7T0W - chains A and E of the 9 polymer chains in the assembly; structure by electron microscopy, 3.00 A resolution.

Chain A:
Protein: Gamma-aminobutyric acid receptor subunit beta-2
From: Homo sapiens
UniProt: P47870 (GBRB2_HUMAN); the construct has insertions or renumbered stretches relative to UniProt, so the offset changes along the chain: 1-307 = UniProt 25-331; 317-340 = UniProt 488-511
Amino-acid sequence (340 residues; numbered 1 to 340; the number before each row is that of its first residue):
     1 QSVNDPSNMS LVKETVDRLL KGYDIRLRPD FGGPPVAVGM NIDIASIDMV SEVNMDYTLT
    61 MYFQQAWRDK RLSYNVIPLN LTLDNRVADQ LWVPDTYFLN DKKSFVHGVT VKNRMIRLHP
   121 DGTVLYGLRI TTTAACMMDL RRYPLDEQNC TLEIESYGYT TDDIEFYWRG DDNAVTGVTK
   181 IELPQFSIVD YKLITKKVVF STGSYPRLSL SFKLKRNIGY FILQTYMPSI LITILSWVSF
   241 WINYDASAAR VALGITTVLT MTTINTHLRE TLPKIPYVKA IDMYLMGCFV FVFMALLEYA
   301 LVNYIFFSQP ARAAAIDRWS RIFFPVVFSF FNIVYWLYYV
Not modelled in the structure: 1-6
Construct notes: linker (308-316)
UniProt features mapped onto this chain:
  - binding site (histamine): Tyr97, Ser156, Tyr157, Thr202
  - binding site (4-aminobutanoate): Tyr157, Thr202
  - glycosylation (N-linked (GlcNAc...) asparagine): Asn8, Asn80, Asn149
Cystine bridges: Cys136-Cys150
Covalently attached groups: N-acetylglucosamine (NAG) linked to Asn80, Asn149

Chain E:
Protein: Gamma-aminobutyric acid receptor subunit gamma-2
From: Homo sapiens
UniProt: P18507 (GBRG2_HUMAN); the construct has insertions or renumbered stretches relative to UniProt, so the offset changes along the chain: 1-322 = UniProt 40-361; 330-357 = UniProt 440-467
Amino-acid sequence (394 residues; numbered -36 to 357; the number before each row is that of its first residue; numbers below 1 keep their minus sign (Trp-36 is residue -36)):
   -36 WSHPQFEKGG GSGGGSGGSS AWSHPQFEKL EVLFQGPQKS DDDYEDYASN KTWVLTPKVP
    24 EGDVTVILNN LLEGYDNKLR PDIGVKPTLI HTDMYVNSIG PVNAINMEYT IDIFFAQTWY
    84 DRRLKFNSTI KVLRLNSNMV GKIWIPDTFF RNSKKADAHW ITTPNRMLRI WNDGRVLYTL
   144 RLTIDAECQL QLHNFPMDEH SCPLEFSSYG YPREEIVYQW KRSSVEVGDT RSWRLYQFSF
   204 VGLRNTTEVV KTTSGDYVVM SVYFDLSRRM GYFTIQTYIP CTLIVVLSWV SFWINKDAVP
   264 ARTSLGITTV LTMTTLSTIA RKSLPKVSYV TAMDLFVSVC FIFVFSALVE YGTLHYFVSS
   324 QPARAAKMDS YARIFFPTAF CLFNLVYWVS YLYL
Not modelled in the structure: -36 to 24
Construct notes: expression tag (-36 to 0); linker (323-329)
UniProt features mapped onto this chain:
  - glycosylation (N-linked (GlcNAc...) asparagine): Asn13, Asn90, Asn208
Cystine bridges: Cys151-Cys165
Covalently attached groups: N-acetylglucosamine (NAG) linked to Asn208

Chain A / chain E interface:
Residue-residue contacts (95):
  Asn8(A) with Gly47(E)
  Met9(A) with Leu42(E), hydrophobic; Arg43(E); Asp45(E); Ile46(E), hydrophobic
  Val12(A) with Leu42(E), hydrophobic; Ile46(E), hydrophobic
  Lys13(A) with Asp39(E); Leu42(E)
  Leu20(A) with Lys41(E)
  Asn41(A) with Thr216(E)
  Asp43(A) with Thr216(E), hydrogen bond
  Ser46(A) with Glu150(E)
  Asp48(A) with Lys117(E)
  Met49(A) with Asn69(E)
  Tyr62(A) with Phe112(E); Arg114(E); Tyr172(E), hydrophobic
  Gln64(A) with Ser217(E), hydrogen bond
  Leu79(A) with Gly47(E)
  Asn80(A) with Glu178(E)
  Thr82(A) with Gly173(E); Tyr174(E); Glu178(E), hydrogen bond
  Leu83(A) with Lys41(E); Leu42(E), hydrophobic
  Asp84(A) with Asn40(E); Lys41(E), hydrogen bond (backbone-backbone); Tyr174(E)
  Arg86(A) with Asn40(E); Gly104(E)
  Val87(A) with Lys41(E)
  Phe105(A) with Lys118(E)
  His107(A) with Lys117(E)
  Val109(A) with Thr111(E); Phe112(E); Ala119(E); Asp120(E); Leu145(E), hydrophobic
  Thr110(A) with Thr111(E), hydrogen bond (backbone-backbone)
  Val111(A) with Asp110(E)
  Asn113(A) with Phe112(E)
  Arg114(A) with Tyr172(E)
  Met115(A) with Tyr172(E); Gly173(E); Ser217(E)
  Arg117(A) with Gly173(E), hydrogen bond (side chain-backbone); Pro175(E); Ser217(E); Tyr220(E), hydrogen bond
  Gly127(A) with Tyr172(E)
  Leu128(A) with Tyr172(E), hydrogen bond (backbone-side chain)
  Arg129(A) with Phe112(E); Phe113(E); Arg114(E); Ser116(E), hydrogen bond (side chain-backbone); Tyr172(E), hydrogen bond (backbone-side chain)
  Glu182(A) with Gln152(E)
  Pro184(A) with Lys289(E); Val290(E); Ser291(E)
  Gln185(A) with Lys289(E)
  Asn217(A) with Ser291(E)
  Gly219(A) with Ser291(E), hydrogen bond (backbone-side chain)
  Tyr220(A) with Arg284(E); Lys289(E); Val290(E); Ser291(E)
  Leu223(A) with Asp297(E); Ser301(E)
  Gln224(A) with Arg284(E); Asp297(E)
  Leu231(A) with Phe304(E), hydrophobic; Phe308(E), hydrophobic
  Ile232(A) with Val273(E), hydrophobic
  Leu235(A) with Val273(E), hydrophobic; Phe308(E), hydrophobic
  Trp241(A) with Thr316(E); Tyr319(E), hydrophobic
  Ile242(A) with His318(E)
  Asn243(A) with His318(E), hydrogen bond
  Ala246(A) with Val262(E), hydrophobic
  Ala248(A) with Pro263(E), hydrophobic
  Ala249(A) with Val262(E), hydrophobic; Pro263(E), hydrophobic; Thr266(E)
  Leu253(A) with Thr266(E); Ile270(E), hydrophobic
  Thr256(A) with Ile270(E)
  Thr257(A) with Ile270(E)
  Leu259(A) with Leu274(E), hydrophobic
  Thr260(A) with Leu274(E)
  His267(A) with Thr281(E)
  Pro273(A) with Lys289(E)
  Arg321(A) with Tyr319(E)
Also at the interface, not in a pair above, chain A (67 interface residues in all): Val16, Asp17, Leu81, Thr131, Ile218, Ile234, Val238, Thr263, Ile264, Thr271, Leu272
Also at the interface, not in a pair above, chain E (65 interface residues in all): Gly37, Met70, Phe78, Arg86, Trp107, Ile108, Pro109, Ala121, Arg129, Leu143, Thr277, Ser280, Lys285, Val293, Ile305, Leu311

Summary:
Chain A and chain E form an interface of 67 and 65 residues respectively, with 12 hydrogen bonds. Among the
polar pairs are Asp43(A)-Thr216(E), Gln64(A)-Ser217(E) and Thr82(A)-Glu178(E). N-acetylglucosamine is
covalently linked to Asn80(A) and Asn149(A). Covalently linked N-acetylglucosamine: at Asn208(E).
Chain A is Gamma-aminobutyric acid receptor subunit beta-2 and chain E is Gamma-aminobutyric acid receptor
subunit gamma-2, both from Homo sapiens; the structure, Complex of GABA-A synaptic receptor with autoimmune
antibody Fab115, was determined by electron microscopy.
